5ESZ - chains H and G of the 3 polymer chains in the assembly; structure by X-ray diffraction, 4.19 A resolution (low resolution: residue-level contacts below are approximate; hydrogen-bond / salt-bridge calls are withheld).

Chain H:
Protein: CH04 Heavy Chain
From: Homo sapiens
UniProt: A0A087WYE1 (A0A087WYE1_HUMAN); residues 106-218 here correspond to UniProt positions 138-250 (UniProt number = residue number + 32)
Sequence (244 residues; each row starts with the number of its first residue; a row labelled like 82A-82C holds insertion residues (82A, then the next letters in order)):
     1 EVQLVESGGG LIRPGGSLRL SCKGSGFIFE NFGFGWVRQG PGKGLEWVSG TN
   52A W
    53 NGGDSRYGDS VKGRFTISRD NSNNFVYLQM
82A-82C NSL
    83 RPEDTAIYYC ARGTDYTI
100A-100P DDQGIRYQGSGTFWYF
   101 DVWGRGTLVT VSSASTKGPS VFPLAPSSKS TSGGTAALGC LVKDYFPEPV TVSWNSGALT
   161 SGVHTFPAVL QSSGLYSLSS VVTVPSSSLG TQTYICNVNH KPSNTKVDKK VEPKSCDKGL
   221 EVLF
Not modelled in the structure: 127-130, 214-224
Sequence notes: expression tag (219-224)
Disulfides: Cys22-Cys92, Cys140-Cys196

Chain G:
Protein: 2-C-methyl-D-erythritol 2,4-cyclodiphosphate synthase, Envelope glycoprotein gp160
From: Haemophilus influenzae
Notes: EC 4.6.1.12
UniProt: chimeric construct of P44815, Q4QX31: residues 112-125 from P44815 (ISPF_HAEIN) positions 1-14 (UniProt number = residue number - 111); residues 126-197 from Q4QX31 positions 125-205 (offset varies); residues 202-316 from P44815 (ISPF_HAEIN) positions 38-152 (UniProt number = residue number - 164)
Sequence (222 residues; row label = number of the first residue in the row; note: 21 numbers in that range are skipped by the numbering (no residue carries them; nothing is unmodelled there); a row labelled like 133A-133Z holds insertion residues (133A, then the next letters in order)):
   111 SLIRIGHGFD VHAFGCVTLH CTN
133A-133Z ANLTKANLTNVNNRTNVSNIIGNITD
   153 EVRNCSFNMT TELRDKKQKV HALFYKLDIV PIE
185A-185D DNND
   188 NSKYRLINCN GGSGGDVALH ALTDAILGAA ALGDIGKLFP KNADSRGLLR EAFRQVQEKG
   248 YKIGNVDITI IAQAPKMRPH IDAMRAKIAE DLQCDIEQVN VKATTTEKLG FTGRQEGIAC
   308 EAVALLIRQG LEVLFQ
Not modelled in the structure: 123-125, 133A-133Z, 185A-185D, 195-200, 221-227, 257-266, 288-304, 317-323
Sequence notes: expression tag (111, 317-323); conflict Leu112 (Met1 in P44815); linker (198-201)
UniProt features mapped onto this chain:
  - binding site (4-CDP-2-C-methyl-D-erythritol 2-phosphate): Asp120 to His122, Asp221 to Gly223
  - binding site (a divalent metal cation): Asp120, His122, His207
Disulfides: Cys131-Cys157
Covalently attached groups: N-acetylglucosamine (NAG) linked to Asn156; glycan linked to Asn160

How chain H and chain G interact:
Residue-residue contacts (10):
  Asn53(H) - His130(G)
  Ile100E(H) - Asp167(G)
  Arg100F(H) - Asp167(G)
  Arg100F(H) - Lys168(G)
  Arg100F(H) - Lys169(G)
  Tyr100G(H) - Asn160(G)
  Tyr100G(H) - Lys169(G)
  Gln100H(H) - Lys169(G)
  Gln100H(H) - Lys171(G)
  Ser100J(H) - Asn160(G)
Also at the interface, not in a pair above, chain H (9 interface residues in all): Glu30, Trp52A, Gly55
Also at the interface, not in a pair above, chain G (10 interface residues in all): Ser158, Gln170, His173, Asn188

In short:
Chain H and chain G form an interface of 9 and 10 residues respectively. N-acetylglucosamine is covalently
linked to Asn156(G). UniProt lists 6 residues binding 4-CDP-2-C-methyl-D-erythritol 2-phosphate and 3 divalent
metal cation-binding residues on chain G.
Chain H is CH04 Heavy Chain (Homo sapiens) and chain G is 2-C-methyl-D-erythritol 2,4-cyclodiphosphate
synthase, Envelope glycoprotein gp160 (Haemophilus influenzae); the structure, Crystal Structure of Broadly
Neutralizing Antibody CH04, Isolated from Donor CH0219, in Complex with Scaffolded Trimeric ..., was
determined by X-ray diffraction (same publication as 5ESV).
